PDB entry 2DIO | X-ray diffraction, 1.70 A resolution | chains B and C of the 3 polymer chains in the assembly

== Chain B (and C) ==
Name: Allene oxide cyclase 2
Source organism: Arabidopsis thaliana
Notes: EC 5.3.99.6; fragment: Allene oxide cyclase 2; chain C of this document is another copy of the same molecule, construct and numbering; everything in this record applies to it too
UniProt: Q9LS02 (AOC2_ARATH); residues 13-188 here correspond to UniProt positions 78-253 (UniProt number = residue number + 65)
Chain sequence (188 residues; row label = number of the first residue in the row):
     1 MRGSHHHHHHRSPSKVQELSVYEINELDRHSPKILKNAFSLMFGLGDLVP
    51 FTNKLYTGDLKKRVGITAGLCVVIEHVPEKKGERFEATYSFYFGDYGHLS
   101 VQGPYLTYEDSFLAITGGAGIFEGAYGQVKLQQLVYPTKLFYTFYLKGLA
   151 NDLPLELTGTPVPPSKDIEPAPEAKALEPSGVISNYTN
Not modelled in the structure: 1-14
Differences from the reference sequence: initiating methionine (1); cloning artifact (2-4, 11-12); expression tag (5-10); modified residue (42)
Modified positions: Mse42 (selenomethionine; parent Met)
Residues lining bound ligands: leukotoxin b (EOD; 11-[(2R,3S)-3-pentyloxiran-2-yl]undecanoic acid): Glu23, Pro32, Ile34, Leu41, Phe43, Val49, Phe51, Asn53, Cys71, Phe85, Ala87, Tyr89, Tyr105, Leu131, Tyr136, Pro137, Leu140, Tyr142

== How chain B and chain C interact ==
Residue-residue contacts - 51 pairs, chain B then chain C:
  Arg29(B) - Leu45(C)
  Arg29(B) - Glu75(C)  salt bridge
  His30(B) - Leu45(C)
  Ser31(B) - Leu45(C)
  Lys33(B) - Asn37(C)  hydrogen bond (side chain-backbone)
  Lys33(B) - Phe39(C)
  Lys33(B) - Leu45(C)
  Lys33(B) - Gly46(C)
  Leu35(B) - Asn37(C)
  Leu35(B) - Gly46(C)
  Leu35(B) - Leu48(C)  hydrophobic
  Leu48(B) - Leu48(C)  hydrophobic
  Pro50(B) - Leu45(C)  hydrophobic
  Phe51(B) - Leu45(C)
  Thr52(B) - Ile74(C)
  Ile66(B) - Arg84(C)
  Ala68(B) - Ile74(C)  hydrophobic
  Ala68(B) - Glu86(C)
  Gly69(B) - Val72(C)
  Gly69(B) - Ile74(C)
  Thr88(B) - Thr88(C)
  Thr88(B) - Gln102(C)
  Tyr89(B) - Gln102(C)  hydrogen bond (backbone-side chain)
  Ser90(B) - Glu86(C)  hydrogen bond
  Ser90(B) - Gln102(C)
  Tyr92(B) - Arg84(C)
  Tyr92(B) - Glu86(C)  hydrogen bond
  Tyr92(B) - Gly103(C)
  Tyr92(B) - Pro104(C)
  His98(B) - Gln102(C)
  His98(B) - Gly103(C)
  His98(B) - Pro104(C)
  His98(B) - Phe112(C)
  His98(B) - Ala114(C)
  Ser100(B) - Gln102(C)  hydrogen bond (side chain-backbone)
  Val101(B) - Gln102(C)  hydrogen bond (backbone-side chain)
  Thr116(B) - Gln102(C)  hydrogen bond
  Thr116(B) - Ile115(C)
  Thr116(B) - Thr116(C)
  Gly117(B) - Ala114(C)
  Gly118(B) - Ala114(C)
  Gly118(B) - Gly127(C)
  Ala119(B) - Phe112(C)  hydrophobic
  Ala119(B) - Gln128(C)
  Gly120(B) - Gln128(C)  hydrogen bond (backbone-side chain)
  Glu123(B) - Gly127(C)
  Glu123(B) - Gln128(C)
  Glu123(B) - Lys147(C)  salt bridge
  Gly124(B) - Tyr126(C)
  Thr187(B) - Arg84(C)
  Asn188(B) - Glu75(C)
Interface residues without a listed pair, chain B (29 interface residues in all): Leu70
Interface residues without a listed pair, chain C (25 interface residues in all): Ala38, Leu70, Leu113

== In short ==
The interface between chain B and chain C involves 29 residues on one side and 25 on the other, with 8
hydrogen bonds and 2 salt bridges. Polar pairs include Arg29(B)-Glu75(C), Glu123(B)-Lys147(C) and
Lys33(B)-Asn37(C). Chain B binds leukotoxin b.
Both chains are Allene oxide cyclase 2 (Arabidopsis thaliana). Entry 2DIO (Crystal Structure of the Allene
Oxide Cyclase 2 with bound inhibitor vernolic acid) was determined by X-ray diffraction (same publication as
2GIN and 2BRJ).
